Entry 7PXC (electron microscopy, 3.84 A resolution); this record covers chains A and D of the 36 polymer chains in the assembly.

Chain A (and D):
Name: Proteasome-associated ATPase
Source organism: Mycobacterium tuberculosis (strain ATCC 25618 / H37Rv)
Notes: chain D of this document is another copy of the same molecule, construct and numbering; everything in this record applies to it too
UniProtKB: P9WQN5 (ARC_MYCTU); residues 1-609 here = UniProt positions 1-609
Sequence (609 residues; each row starts with the number of its first residue):
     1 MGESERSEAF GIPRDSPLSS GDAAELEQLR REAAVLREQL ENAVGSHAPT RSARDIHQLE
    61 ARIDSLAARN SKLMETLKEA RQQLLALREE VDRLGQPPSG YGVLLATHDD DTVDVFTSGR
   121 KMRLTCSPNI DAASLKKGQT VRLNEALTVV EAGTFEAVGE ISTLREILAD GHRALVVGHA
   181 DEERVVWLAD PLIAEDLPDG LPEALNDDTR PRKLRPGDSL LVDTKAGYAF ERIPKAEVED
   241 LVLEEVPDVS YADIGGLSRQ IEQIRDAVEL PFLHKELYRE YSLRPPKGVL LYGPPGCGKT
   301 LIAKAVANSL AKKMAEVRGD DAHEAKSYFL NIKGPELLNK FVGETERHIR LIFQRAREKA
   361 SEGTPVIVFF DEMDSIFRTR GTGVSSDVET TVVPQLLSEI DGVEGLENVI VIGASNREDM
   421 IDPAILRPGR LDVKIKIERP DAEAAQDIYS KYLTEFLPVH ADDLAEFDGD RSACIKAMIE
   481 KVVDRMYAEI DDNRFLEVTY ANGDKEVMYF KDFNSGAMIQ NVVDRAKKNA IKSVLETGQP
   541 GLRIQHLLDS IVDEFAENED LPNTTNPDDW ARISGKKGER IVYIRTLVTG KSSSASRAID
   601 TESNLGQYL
Unresolved in the structure: 1-96, 194-210, 316-325, 385-387, 590-604 (chain D: 1-96, 194-210, 316-325, 378-389, 588-604)
Bound ions: Mg2+: Thr300 (together with ATP)
Residues lining bound ligands: ATP (adenosine-5'-triphosphate): Ile254, Gly255, Leu257, Pro295, Gly296, Cys297, Gly298, Lys299, Thr300, Leu301, Asn416, Ile448, Tyr452, Gly516, Ala517, Gln520

Interface between chain A and chain D:
Pairs across the interface (49; chain A residue first):
  Asp114(A) - Tyr101(D)  hydrogen bond
  Lys121(A) - Tyr101(D)
  Met122(A) - Ser99(D)
  Arg123(A) - Pro97(D)
  Arg123(A) - Pro98(D)
  Arg123(A) - Ser99(D)  hydrogen bond (backbone-backbone)
  Arg123(A) - Tyr101(D)
  Arg123(A) - Arg142(D)
  Leu124(A) - Pro98(D)  hydrophobic
  Thr125(A) - Pro97(D)
  Leu147(A) - Pro98(D)  hydrophobic
  Glu166(A) - Pro234(D)
  Arg173(A) - Ala157(D)
  Arg173(A) - Glu231(D)  salt bridge
  Leu175(A) - Ile161(D)  hydrophobic
  Glu182(A) - Glu160(D)
  Glu182(A) - His179(D)  salt bridge
  Glu183(A) - Glu160(D)
  Glu183(A) - Ile161(D)
  Arg184(A) - Gly159(D)
  Val185(A) - Ala157(D)
  Val185(A) - Val158(D)
  Val185(A) - Gly159(D)
  Val185(A) - Ile161(D)  hydrophobic
  Val186(A) - Val158(D)  hydrophobic
  Trp187(A) - Val158(D)
  Asp266(A) - Lys532(D)  salt bridge
  Leu270(A) - Lys532(D)
  Leu270(A) - Leu535(D)  hydrophobic
  His274(A) - Leu535(D)
  Leu277(A) - Ile531(D)
  Tyr278(A) - Ile531(D)  hydrophobic
  Glu280(A) - Pro458(D)
  Tyr281(A) - Pro458(D)
  Tyr281(A) - Lys527(D)  hydrogen bond (backbone-side chain)
  Tyr281(A) - Ala530(D)  hydrophobic
  Tyr281(A) - Ile531(D)  hydrophobic
  Tyr281(A) - Val534(D)
  Tyr281(A) - Gly541(D)  hydrogen bond (side chain-backbone)
  Tyr281(A) - Leu542(D)  hydrophobic
  Ser282(A) - Lys527(D)  hydrogen bond (backbone-side chain)
  Leu283(A) - Asp524(D)
  Leu283(A) - Lys527(D)
  Gly575(A) - Thr564(D)
  Gly575(A) - Asn566(D)
  Gly575(A) - Pro567(D)
  Lys576(A) - Asn566(D)  hydrogen bond (backbone-side chain)
  Lys577(A) - Asn566(D)  hydrogen bond (backbone-side chain)
  Gly578(A) - Asn566(D)
Interface residues without a listed pair, chain A (35 interface residues in all): His108, Leu168, Asp181, Gly227, Thr382, Ser398
Interface residues without a listed pair, chain D (33 interface residues in all): Gly100, Ile233, Val238, Phe341, Phe456, Leu457, Lys528

In short:
35 residues of chain A face 33 of chain D across their interface; the contacts include 7 hydrogen bonds and 3
salt bridges. Among the polar pairs are Arg173(A)-Glu231(D), Glu182(A)-His179(D) and Asp266(A)-Lys532(D).
Ligands of chain A: ATP.
Chain A and chain D are both Proteasome-associated ATPase (Mycobacterium tuberculosis (strain ATCC 25618 /
H37Rv)); the structure, Substrate-engaged mycobacterial Proteasome-associated ATPase in complex with open-gate
20S CP - composite map (state A), was determined by electron microscopy, deposited together with 7PX9, 7PXA,
7PXB and 7PXD.
